PDB entry 5KL2 | X-ray diffraction, 1.69 A resolution | chains A and C of the 3 polymer chains in the assembly

Chain A:
Protein: Wilms tumor protein
From: Homo sapiens
UniProtKB: P19544 (WT1_HUMAN), isoform P19544-2; residues 350-437 here correspond to UniProt positions 333-420 (UniProt number = residue number - 17)
Amino-acid sequence (93 residues; numbered 345 to 437; the number before each row is that of its first residue):
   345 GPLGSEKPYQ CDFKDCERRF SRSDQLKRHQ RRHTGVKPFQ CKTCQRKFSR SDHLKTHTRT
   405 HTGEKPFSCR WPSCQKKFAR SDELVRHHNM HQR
Unresolved in the structure: 345-349
Differences from the reference sequence: expression tag (345-349)
Metal / ion sites: Zn2+ site 1: Cys355, Cys360, His373, His377; Zn2+ site 2: Cys385, Cys388, His401, His405; Na+: Ser395 (shared with DC3(C) of chain C); Zn2+ site 3: Cys413, Cys418, His431, His435
What the authors report for this chain:
  - specificity-determining residues: Gln369
  - binding site for the 11-nt DNA strand: Arg366, Gln369, Arg372
  - conformationally variable residues: Arg366, Gln369
  - binding site for the 11-nt DNA strand: Glu427 (proposed by the authors, not directly observed)
  - disease-associated variants - Q369H (KD < 0.003): increased binding to guanine
  - disease-associated variants - Q369H (Kd 0.008 uM): increased binding to adenine
  - disease-associated variants - Q369K (KD = 0.014), Q369R (Kd 0.024 uM): increased binding to Guanine
  - disease-associated variants - Q369K, Q369R: decreased binding to adenine
  - disease-associated variants - Q369H, Q369R: increased binding to 5-formylcytosine (5fC)
  - disease-associated variants - Q369R: increased binding to 5-carboxylcytosine (5caC)
  - mutagenesis - Q369P: increased binding to T
  - mutagenesis - Q369P: unchanged binding to DNA

Chain C:
Molecule: 11-nt DNA strand
Sequence (11 nucleotides; row label = number of the first residue in the row):
     1 TACTCCCACG C
Metal / ion sites: Na+: DC3 (shared with Ser395(A) of chain A)

Interface between chain A and chain C:
Residue-residue contacts - 19 pairs, chain A then chain C:
  Arg366(A) with DA2(C), base contact
  Ser367(A) with DT1(C), base contact
  Asp368(A) with DT1(C), base contact; DA2(C), hydrogen bond to the base; DC3(C), base contact
  Lys371(A) with DT1(C), phosphate contact; DA2(C), salt bridge to the phosphate
  Arg394(A) with DC5(C), base contact
  Ser395(A) with DT4(C), base contact
  Asp396(A) with DT4(C), base contact; DC5(C), hydrogen bond to the base
  Lys399(A) with DC5(C), salt bridge to the phosphate
  Phe411(A) with DC6(C), phosphate contact
  Arg424(A) with DA8(C), base contact
  Ser425(A) with DC7(C), base contact
  Asp426(A) with DC7(C), base contact; DA8(C), base contact
  Val429(A) with DC7(C), phosphate contact; DA8(C), phosphate contact
Also at the interface, not in a pair above, chain A (17 interface residues in all): Arg372, Arg375, Phe383, Arg430
Also at the interface, not in a pair above, chain C (10 interface residues in all): DC9, DG10

Summary:
17 residues of chain A and 10 residues of chain C are in contact, with 2 hydrogen bonds and 2 salt bridges.
Polar pairs include Asp368(A)-DA2(C), Asp396(A)-DC5(C) and Lys371(A)-DA2(C). The paper reports a binding site
for the 11-nt DNA strand at Arg366(A), Gln369(A) and Arg372(A) among others; Q369K and Q369R of chain A
increase binding to Guanine; 4 substitutions were tested in all.
Here chain A is Wilms tumor protein (Homo sapiens) and chain C is an 11-nt DNA strand. Entry 5KL2 (Wilms Tumor
Protein (WT1) ZnF2-4 in complex with DNA) was determined by X-ray diffraction, deposited together with 5KL3,
5KL4, 5KL5, 5KL6 and 5KL7.
